5UAQ - chains A and F of the 6 polymer chains in the assembly; structure by X-ray diffraction, 3.60 A resolution.

# Chain A
Molecule: DNA-directed RNA polymerase subunit alpha
Source organism: Escherichia coli (strain K12)
Notes: EC 2.7.7.6
Reference sequence: P0A7Z4 (RPOA_ECOLI); residue numbers follow UniProt; this construct covers 1-329
Amino-acid sequence (329 residues; numbered 1 to 329; the number before each row is that of its first residue):
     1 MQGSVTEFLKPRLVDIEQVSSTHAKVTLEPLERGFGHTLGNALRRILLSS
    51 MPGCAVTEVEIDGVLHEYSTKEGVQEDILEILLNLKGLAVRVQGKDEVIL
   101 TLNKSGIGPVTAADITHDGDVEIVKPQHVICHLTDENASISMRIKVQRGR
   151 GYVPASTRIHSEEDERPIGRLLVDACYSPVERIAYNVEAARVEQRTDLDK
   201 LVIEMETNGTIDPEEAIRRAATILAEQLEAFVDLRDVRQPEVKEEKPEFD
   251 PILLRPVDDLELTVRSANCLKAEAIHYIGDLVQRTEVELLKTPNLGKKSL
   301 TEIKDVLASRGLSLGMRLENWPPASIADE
Not modelled in the structure: 1-6, 235-244, 326-329
Swiss-Prot annotation at these positions:
  - region: Glu162 to Glu165 (Required for interaction with Crp at class II promoters)
  - modified residue: Arg265 (ADP-ribosylarginine), Lys297 (N6-acetyllysine), Lys298 (N6-acetyllysine)
  - mutagenesis: Arg45 (R45C: In rpoA112; temperature-sensitive, blocks RNA polymerase assembly), Glu162 to Glu165 (5-fold decrease in CRP-class II promoter-dependent transcription), Glu165 (E165K: 5-fold decrease in CRP-class II promoter-dependent transcription), Arg191 (R191C: In rpoA101; temperature-sensitive)

# Chain F
Molecule: RNA polymerase sigma factor RpoD
Source organism: Escherichia coli (strain K12)
Reference sequence: P00579 (RPOD_ECOLI); numbering as in UniProt (aligned over 1-613)
Amino-acid sequence (613 residues; row label = number of the first residue in the row):
     1 MEQNPQSQLKLLVTRGKEQGYLTYAEVNDHLPEDIVDSDQIEDIIQMIND
    51 MGIQVMEEAPDADDLMLAENTADEDAAEAAAQVLSSVESEIGRTTDPVRM
   101 YMREMGTVELLTREGEIDIAKRIEDGINQVQCSVAEYPEAITYLLEQYDR
   151 VEAEEARLSDLITGFVDPNAEEDLAPTATHVGSELSQEDLDDDEDEDEED
   201 GDDDSADDDNSIDPELAREKFAELRAQYVVTRDTIKAKGRSHATAQEEIL
   251 KLSEVFKQFRLVPKQFDYLVNSMRVMMDRVRTQERLIMKLCVEQCKMPKK
   301 NFITLFTGNETSDTWFNAAIAMNKPWSEKLHDVSEEVHRALQKLQQIEEE
   351 TGLTIEQVKDINRRMSIGEAKARRAKKEMVEANLRLVISIAKKYTNRGLQ
   401 FLDLIQEGNIGLMKAVDKFEYRRGYKFSTYATWWIRQAITRSIADQARTI
   451 RIPVHMIETINKLNRISRQMLQEMGREPTPEELAERMLMPEDKIRKVLKI
   501 AKEPISMETPIGDDEDSHLGDFIEDTTLELPLDSATTESLRAATHDVLAG
   551 LTAREAKVLRMRFGIDMNTDYTLEEVGKQFDVTRERIRQIEAKALRKLRH
   601 PSRSEVLRSFLDD
Not modelled in the structure: 1-94, 168-212, 237-242, 613
Swiss-Prot annotation at these positions:
  - DNA-binding region: Leu573 to Ala592 (H-T-H motif)
  - region: Arg584 to Arg599 (Interaction with anti-sigma factors)
  - motif: Asp403 to Gln406 (Interaction with polymerase core subunit RpoC)
  - site: Arg562 (Interaction with anti-sigma factors)
  - mutagenesis: Ala553 (A553D: Disrupts the interaction with Escherichia phage lambda antitermination protein Q), Arg596 (R596D/E: 2-fold reduction in activation of class II Crp-dependent promoters)

# How chain A and chain F interact
Residue-residue contacts (13; chain A residue first):
  Pro247(A) with Glu605(F)
  Glu248(A) with Glu605(F)
  Phe249(A) with Glu605(F)
  Asp250(A) with Pro601(F); Ser604(F); Glu605(F), hydrogen bond (backbone-side chain); Arg608(F), salt bridge
  Pro251(A) with Glu605(F)
  Arg310(A) with Arg608(F), hydrogen bond (backbone-side chain)
  Gly311(A) with Arg599(F); Arg608(F)
  Met316(A) with His600(F), hydrogen bond
  Leu318(A) with His600(F)
Interface residues without a listed pair, chain A (12 interface residues in all): Ile252, Leu253, Leu312
Interface residues without a listed pair, chain F (7 interface residues in all): Arg596

# Summary
12 residues of chain A face 7 of chain F across their interface, with 3 hydrogen bonds and 1 salt bridge.
Polar contacts include Asp250(A)-Arg608(F), Asp250(A)-Glu605(F) and Arg310(A)-Arg608(F). From UniProt: 6
mutagenesis sites on chain A; 2 mutagenesis sites on chain F.
Chain A is DNA-directed RNA polymerase subunit alpha and chain F is RNA polymerase sigma factor RpoD, both
from Escherichia coli (strain K12); the structure, Escherichia coli RNA polymerase RpoB H526Y mutant, was
determined by X-ray diffraction, deposited together with 5UAG, 5UAC, 5UAH, 5UAJ and 5UAL.
